5NSS - chains B and D of the 14 polymer chains in the assembly; structure by electron microscopy, 5.80 A resolution (low resolution: residue-level contacts below are approximate; hydrogen-bond / salt-bridge calls are withheld).

# Chain B
Name: DNA-directed RNA polymerase subunit alpha
From: Escherichia coli K-12
Notes: EC 2.7.7.6
UniProt: P0A7Z4 (RPOA_ECOLI); residues 1-329 here = UniProt positions 1-329
Sequence (329 residues; numbered 1 to 329; the number before each row is that of its first residue):
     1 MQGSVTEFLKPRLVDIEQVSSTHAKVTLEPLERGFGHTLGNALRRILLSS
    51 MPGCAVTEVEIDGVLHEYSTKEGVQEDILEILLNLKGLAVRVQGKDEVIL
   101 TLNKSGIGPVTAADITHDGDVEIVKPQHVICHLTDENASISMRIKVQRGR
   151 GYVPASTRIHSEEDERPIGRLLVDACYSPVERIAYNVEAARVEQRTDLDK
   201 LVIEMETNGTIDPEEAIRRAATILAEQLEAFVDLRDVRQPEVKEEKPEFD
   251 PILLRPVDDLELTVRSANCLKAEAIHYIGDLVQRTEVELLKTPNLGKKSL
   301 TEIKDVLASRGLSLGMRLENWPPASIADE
Unresolved in the structure: 1-3, 239-329

# Chain D
Name: DNA-directed RNA polymerase subunit beta'
From: Escherichia coli K-12
Notes: EC 2.7.7.6
UniProt: P0A8T7 (RPOC_ECOLI); residue numbers follow UniProt; this construct covers 1-54, 99-1407
Sequence (1449 residues; row label = number of the first residue in the row; note: 2 numbers in that range are skipped by the numbering (no residue carries them; nothing is unmodelled there); a row labelled like 54A-54Z holds insertion residues (54A, then the next letters in order); X marks 42 residues of unknown identity (built as UNK)):
     1 MKDLLKFLKAQTKTEEFDAIKIALASPDMIRSWSFGEVKKPETINYRTFK
    51 PERD
54A-54Z GLFCARIFGPVKDYECLCGKYKRLKH
55A-55R RGVICEKCGVEVTQTKVR
    56 XXXXXXXXXXXXXXXXXXXXXXXXXXXXXXXXXXXXXXXXXX
    99 RERMGHIELASPTAHIWFLKSLPSRIGLLLDMPLRDIERVLYFESYVVIE
   149 GGMTNLERQQILTEEQYLDALEEFGDEFDAKMGAEAIQALLKSMDLEQEC
   199 EQLREELNETNSETKRKKLTKRIKLLEAFVQSGNKPEWMILTVLPVLPPD
   249 LRPLVPLDGGRFATSDLNDLYRRVINRNNRLKRLLDLAAPDIIVRNEKRM
   299 LQEAVDALLDNGRRGRAITGSNKRPLKSLADMIKGKQGRFRQNLLGKRVD
   349 YSGRSVITVGPYLRLHQCGLPKKMALELFKPFIYGKLELRGLATTIKAAK
   399 KMVEREEAVVWDILDEVIREHPVLLNRAPTLHRLGIQAFEPVLIEGKAIQ
   449 LHPLVCAAYNADFDGDQMAVHVPLTLEAQLEARALMMSTNNILSPANGEP
   499 IIVPSQDVVLGLYYMTRDCVNAKGEGMVLTGPKEAERLYRSGLASLHARV
   549 KVRITEYEKDANGELVAKTSLKDTTVGRAILWMIVPKGLPYSIVNQALGK
   599 KAISKMLNTCYRILGLKPTVIFADQIMYTGFAYAARSGASVGIDDMVIPE
   649 KKHEIISEAEAEVAEIQEQFQSGLVTAGERYNKVIDIWAAANDRVSKAMM
   699 DNLQTETVINRDGQEEKQVSFNSIYMMADSGARGSAAQIRQLAGMRGLMA
   749 KPDGSIIETPITANFREGLNVLQYFISTHGARKGLADTALKTANSGYLTR
   799 RLVDVAQDLVVTEDDCGTHEGIMMTPVIEGGDVKEPLRDRVLGRVTAEDV
   849 LKPGTADILVPRNTLLHEQWCDLLEENSVDAVKVRSVVSCDTDFGVCAHC
   899 YGRDLARGHIINKGEAIGVIAAQSIGEPGTQLTMRTFHIGGAASRAAAES
   949 SIQVKNKGSIKLSNVKSVVNSSGKLVITSRNTELKLIDEFGRTKESYKVP
   999 YGAVLAKGDGEQVAGGETVANWDPHTMPVITEVSGFVRFTDMIDGQTITR
  1049 QTDELTGLSSLVVLDSAERTAGGKDLRPALKIVDAQGNDVLIPGTDMPAQ
  1099 YFLPGKAIVQLEDGVQISSGDTLARIPQESGGTKDITGGLPRVADLFEAR
  1149 RPKEPAILAEISGIVSFGKETKGKRRLVITPVDGSDPYEEMIPKWRQLNV
  1199 FEGERVERGDVISDGPEAPHDILRLRGVHAVTRYIVNEVQDVYRLQGVKI
  1249 NDKHIEVIVRQMLRKATIVNAGSSDFLEGEQVEYSRVKIANRELEANGKV
  1299 GATYSRDLLGITKASLATESFISAASFQETTRVLTEAAVAGKRDELRGLK
  1349 ENVIVGRLIPAGTGYAYHQDRMRRRAAGEAPAAPQVTAEDASASLAELLN
  1399 AGLGGSDNE
Unresolved in the structure: 1-14, 54A-54Z, 55A-55R, 1048-1055, 1377-1407

# Interface between chain B and chain D
Contacting residue pairs (12):
  Arg44(B) - Tyr537(D)
  Leu48(B) - Ala533(D)
  Leu48(B) - Glu534(D)
  Leu48(B) - Tyr537(D)
  Lys86(B) - Val526(D)
  Tyr152(B) - Leu527(D)
  Cys176(B) - Glu534(D)
  Val180(B) - Glu534(D)
  Glu181(B) - Pro530(D)
  Glu181(B) - Ala533(D)
  Arg191(B) - Trp409(D)
  Arg191(B) - Asp413(D)
Interface residues without a listed pair, chain B (15 interface residues in all): Glu80, Leu83, Asp174, Ser178, Arg182, Ile183, Thr196
Interface residues without a listed pair, chain D (13 interface residues in all): Asp410, Leu441, Glu443, Thr528, Arg551

# Summary
15 residues of chain B and 13 residues of chain D are in contact.
Chain B is DNA-directed RNA polymerase subunit alpha and chain D is DNA-directed RNA polymerase subunit beta',
both from Escherichia coli K-12; the structure, Cryo-EM structure of RNA polymerase-sigma54 holoenzyme with
promoter DNA and transcription activator PspF intermedate complex, was determined by electron microscopy (same
publication as 5NSR).
